PDB entry 6APV | X-ray diffraction, 1.99 A resolution | chains A and B

== Chain A (and B) ==
Name: Hypoxanthine-guanine phosphoribosyltransferase
Organism: Trypanosoma brucei brucei
Notes: EC 2.4.2.8; chain B of this document is another copy of the same molecule, construct and numbering; everything in this record applies to it too
Reference sequence: Q07010 (HPRT_TRYBB); numbering as in UniProt (aligned over 1-210)
Sequence (216 residues; row label = number of the first residue in the row; numbers below 1 keep their minus sign (His-5 is residue -5)):
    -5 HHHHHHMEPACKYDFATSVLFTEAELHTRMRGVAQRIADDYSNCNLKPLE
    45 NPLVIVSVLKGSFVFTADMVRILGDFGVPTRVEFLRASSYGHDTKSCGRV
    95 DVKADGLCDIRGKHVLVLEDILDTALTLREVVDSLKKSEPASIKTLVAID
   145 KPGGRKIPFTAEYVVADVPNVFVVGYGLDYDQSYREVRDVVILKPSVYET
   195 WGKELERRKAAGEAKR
Unresolved in the structure: -5 to 4, 82-102, 201-210 (chain B: -5 to 4, 85-102, 206-210)
Construct notes: expression tag (-5 to 0)
Swiss-Prot annotation at these positions:
  - active site: Asp117 (Proton acceptor)
  - binding site (GMP): Lys54, Glu113 to Thr121, Lys145, Asp173
  - binding site (Mg(2+)): Asp173
Metal / ion sites: Mg2+ site 1: Glu113, Asp114 (together with 3L4); Mg2+ site 2: Asp173 (together with 3L4)
Small-molecule neighbours: 3L4 ([(2-{[2-(2-amino-6-oxo-1,6-dihydro-9H-purin-9-yl)ethyl][(E)-2-phosphonoethenyl]amino}ethoxy)methyl]phosphonic acid): Leu53, Lys54, Gly55, Ala81, Glu113, Asp114, Ile115, Leu116, Asp117, Thr118, Ala119, Leu120, Thr121, Lys145, Val165, Phe166, Val167, Val168, Leu172, Asp173, Arg179
Reported in the primary citation:
  - binding site for 3L4: Asp117 to Thr121, Lys145, Phe166, Val167, Asp173

== How chain A and chain B interact ==
Pairs across the interface (62; chain A residue first):
  Pro42(A) with Ser177(B); Tyr178(B)
  Leu43(A) with Tyr174(B); Asp175(B); Ser177(B), hydrogen bond (backbone-side chain); Trp195(B)
  Glu44(A) with Trp195(B)
  Leu53(A) with Leu53(B), hydrophobic
  Lys54(A) with Val76(B); Glu77(B), salt bridge; Phe78(B)
  Phe57(A) with Thr60(B); Ala61(B), hydrophobic; Val76(B), hydrophobic; Phe78(B), hydrophobic
  Val58(A) with Ala61(B), hydrophobic; Arg65(B)
  Thr60(A) with Phe57(B)
  Ala61(A) with Phe57(B), hydrophobic; Val58(B), hydrophobic; Ala61(B), hydrophobic
  Asp62(A) with Arg65(B), salt bridge
  Val64(A) with Glu180(B)
  Arg65(A) with Val58(B); Asp62(B), salt bridge; Arg65(B); Tyr170(B); Glu180(B); Arg182(B)
  Ile66(A) with Arg182(B)
  Asp69(A) with Arg182(B), salt bridge
  Pro73(A) with Glu180(B)
  Thr74(A) with Gln176(B); Glu180(B), hydrogen bond (backbone-side chain)
  Arg75(A) with Gln176(B)
  Val76(A) with Lys54(B), hydrogen bond (backbone-side chain); Phe57(B), hydrophobic; Arg179(B)
  Glu77(A) with Lys54(B), salt bridge
  Phe78(A) with Lys54(B); Phe57(B), hydrophobic; Arg80(B), hydrogen bond (backbone-side chain)
  Arg80(A) with Phe78(B), hydrogen bond (side chain-backbone); Arg80(B)
  Tyr170(A) with Arg65(B)
  Tyr174(A) with Leu43(B)
  Asp175(A) with Leu43(B)
  Gln176(A) with Thr74(B); Arg75(B)
  Ser177(A) with Pro42(B); Leu43(B), hydrogen bond (side chain-backbone)
  Tyr178(A) with Pro42(B)
  Arg179(A) with Val76(B)
  Glu180(A) with Val64(B); Arg65(B); Pro73(B); Thr74(B), hydrogen bond (side chain-backbone)
  Arg182(A) with Arg65(B); Ile66(B); Asp69(B), salt bridge
  Trp195(A) with Leu43(B); Glu44(B)
Other interface residues (no listed pair), chain A (37 interface residues in all): Glu17, Pro46, Gly68, Val72, Val191, Glu198
Other interface residues (no listed pair), chain B (37 interface residues in all): Glu17, Pro46, Gly68, Val72, Val191, Arg202

== Overview ==
The chain A/chain B interface involves 37 residues from each chain, with 7 hydrogen bonds and 6 salt bridges.
Among the polar pairs are Lys54(A)-Glu77(B), Asp62(A)-Arg65(B) and Asp69(A)-Arg182(B). Chain A binds compound
3L4. The paper reports a binding site for 3L4 at Asp117(A), Lys145(A) and Phe166(A) among others.
Chain A and chain B are both Hypoxanthine-guanine phosphoribosyltransferase (Trypanosoma brucei brucei); the
structure, Trypanosoma brucei hypoxanthine guanine phosphoribosyltransferase in complex with
[(2-{[2-(2-amino-6-oxo-1,6-dihydro-9H-purin-9-yl)ethyl][(E)-2-phosphonoethenyl]amino}ethoxy)methyl]phosphonic
acid, was determined by X-ray diffraction together with 6APS, 6APT, 6APU, 6AQO and 6AR9 from the same study.
